Entry 6A63 (X-ray diffraction, 1.63 A resolution); this record covers chain A.

[Chain A]
Molecule: Galactoside-binding soluble lectin 13
Organism: Homo sapiens
Reference sequence: Q9UHV8 (PP13_HUMAN); residues 2-139 here = UniProt positions 2-139
Amino-acid sequence (138 residues; row label = number of the first residue in the row):
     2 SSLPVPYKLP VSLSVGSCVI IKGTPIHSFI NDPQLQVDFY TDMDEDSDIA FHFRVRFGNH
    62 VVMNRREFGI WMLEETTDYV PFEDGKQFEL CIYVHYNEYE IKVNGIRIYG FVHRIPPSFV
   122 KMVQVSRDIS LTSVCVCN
Disulfide bonds: C136-C138
Sequence notes: engineered mutation H53 (Arg in Q9UHV8), R57 (His in Q9UHV8)
From the paper describing this entry:
  - binding site for beta-D-galactopyranose: H53, R57
  - conformationally variable residues (side-chain flip): D33
  - mutagenesis - R53H/H57R: increased binding to lactose

[In short]
From the paper: a binding site for beta-D-galactopyranose at H53 and R57; R53H/H57R increase binding to
lactose.
Chain A is Galactoside-binding soluble lectin 13 (Homo sapiens); the structure, Placental protein
13/galectin-13 variant R53HH57R with Lactose, was determined by X-ray diffraction (same publication as 6A62,
6A64, 6A65 and 6A66).
